Entry 3OTP (X-ray diffraction, 3.76 A resolution); this record covers chains C and I of the 12 polymer chains in the assembly.

== Chain C ==
Molecule: Protease do
Organism: Escherichia coli
Notes: EC 3.4.21.-
Reference sequence: P0C0V0 (DEGP_ECOLI); residues 1-448 here correspond to UniProt positions 27-474 (UniProt number = residue number + 26)
Amino-acid sequence (459 residues; each row starts with the number of its first residue):
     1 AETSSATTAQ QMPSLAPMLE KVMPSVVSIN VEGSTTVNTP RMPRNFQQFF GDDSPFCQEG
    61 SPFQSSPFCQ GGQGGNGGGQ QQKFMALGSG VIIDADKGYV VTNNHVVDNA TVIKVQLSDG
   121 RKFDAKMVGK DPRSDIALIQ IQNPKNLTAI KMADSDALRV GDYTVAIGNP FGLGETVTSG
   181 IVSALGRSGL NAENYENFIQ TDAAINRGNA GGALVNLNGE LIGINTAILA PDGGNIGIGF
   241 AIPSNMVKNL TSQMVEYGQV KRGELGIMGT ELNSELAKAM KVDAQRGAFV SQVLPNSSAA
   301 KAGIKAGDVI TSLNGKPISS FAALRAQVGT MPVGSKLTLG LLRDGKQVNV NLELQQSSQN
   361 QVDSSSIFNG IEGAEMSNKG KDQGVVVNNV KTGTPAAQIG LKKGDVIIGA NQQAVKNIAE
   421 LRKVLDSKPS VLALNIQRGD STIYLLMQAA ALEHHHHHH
Not modelled in the structure: 1-10, 36-81, 358-367, 449-459
Construct notes: engineered mutation Ala210 (Ser236 in P0C0V0); expression tag (449-459)
Curated features (UniProtKB/Swiss-Prot):
  - active site (Charge relay system): His105, Asp135
  - binding site (substrate): Glu32, His105, Asp135, Thr226 to Ala230, Leu265 to Gly269

== Chain I ==
Molecule: Lysozyme C
Organism: Gallus gallus
Notes: EC 3.2.1.17; fragment: a model peptide substrate
Reference sequence: B8YK79 (B8YK79_CHICK); residues 18-58 here correspond to UniProt positions 36-76 (UniProt number = residue number + 18)
Amino-acid sequence (44 residues; numbered 15 to 58; the number before each row is that of its first residue):
    15 GTGDNYRGYS LGNWVSAAKF ESNFNTQATN RNTDGSTDYG ILQI
Not modelled in the structure: 15-27, 33-47
Construct notes: expression tag (15-17); engineered mutation Ser30 (Cys48 in B8YK79)

== How chain C and chain I interact ==
Pairs across the interface (43):
  His105(C) with Ala31(I); Ala32(I)
  Leu190(C) with Val29(I), hydrophobic
  Ala192(C) with Leu56(I)
  Asn206(C) with Ala32(I)
  Arg207(C) with Ala32(I)
  Gly208(C) with Ala32(I), hydrogen bond (backbone-backbone)
  Asn209(C) with Ala32(I)
  Ala210(C) with Ala32(I), hydrogen bond (backbone-backbone)
  Thr226(C) with Ala32(I), hydrogen bond (backbone-backbone)
  Ala227(C) with Ser30(I)
  Ile228(C) with Val29(I); Ser30(I), hydrogen bond (backbone-backbone)
  Leu229(C) with Trp28(I); Val29(I)
  Ala230(C) with Trp28(I), hydrogen bond (backbone-backbone)
  Glu264(C) with Gln57(I), hydrogen bond; Ile58(I)
  Leu265(C) with Ile58(I), hydrogen bond (backbone-backbone)
  Gly266(C) with Ile58(I), hydrogen bond (backbone-backbone)
  Ile267(C) with Leu56(I); Gln57(I); Ile58(I), hydrogen bond (backbone-backbone)
  Met268(C) with Ile55(I), hydrophobic; Leu56(I); Gln57(I)
  Gly269(C) with Gly54(I); Ile55(I); Leu56(I), hydrogen bond (backbone-backbone)
  Thr270(C) with Ser50(I); Tyr53(I), hydrogen bond (side chain-backbone); Gly54(I)
  Glu271(C) with Asp52(I)
  Asn273(C) with Asp52(I)
  Leu276(C) with Ser50(I)
  Ser291(C) with Ile55(I)
  Leu294(C) with Gln57(I)
  Phe321(C) with Leu56(I); Ile58(I), hydrophobic
  Leu324(C) with Ile58(I), hydrophobic
  Arg325(C) with Gln57(I); Ile58(I)
  Val328(C) with Ile58(I), hydrophobic
Interface residues without a listed pair, chain C (31 interface residues in all): Pro231, Glu275
Interface residues without a listed pair, chain I (14 interface residues in all): Thr51
The authors on this interface:
  - interface residues, chain I: Asp48(I)

== Summary ==
Chain C and chain I form an interface of 31 and 14 residues respectively; the contacts include 11 hydrogen
bonds. Polar contacts include Glu264(C)-Gln57(I), Gly266(C)-Ile58(I) and Thr270(C)-Tyr53(I). UniProt lists
active-site residues His105(C) and Asp135(C) and 13 substrate-binding residues on chain C. From the paper: the
interface residue Asp48(I).
Chain C is Protease do (Escherichia coli) and chain I is Lysozyme C (Gallus gallus); the structure, Crystal
structure of the DegP dodecamer with a model substrate, was determined by X-ray diffraction together with 3OU0
from the same study.
